PDB entry 9FKB | electron microscopy, 2.96 A resolution | chains Pc and AN of the 87 polymer chains in the assembly

[Chain Pc]
Name: SPP1 gp17-like tail completion protein
From: Haloferax tailed virus 1
UniProtKB: A0A410N6U9 (A0A410N6U9_HFTV1); residue numbers follow UniProt; this construct covers 1-157
Amino-acid sequence (157 residues; each row starts with the number of its first residue):
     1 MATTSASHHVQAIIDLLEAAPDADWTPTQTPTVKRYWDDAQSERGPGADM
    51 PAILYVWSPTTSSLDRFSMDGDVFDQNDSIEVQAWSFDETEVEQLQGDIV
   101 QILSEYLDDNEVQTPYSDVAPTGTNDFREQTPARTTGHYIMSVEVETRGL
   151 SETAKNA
Disordered / not traced: 1

[Chain AN]
Name: Tail tube protein
From: Haloferax tailed virus 1
UniProtKB: A0A410N6U0 (A0A410N6U0_HFTV1); residues 1-158 here = UniProt positions 1-158
Amino-acid sequence (158 residues; numbered 1 to 158; the number before each row is that of its first residue):
     1 MATSPEGIWSNSGALTFEDPADDSEILFAGVRDVTITPAYEHAELYTIDS
    51 TFRDEVKRYEHNVNVEITYAKFSLEFAQEWLGGPGATATASQDDSDPMKF
   101 NLENVTPSASGGFERTTAVENVVFPELPLDSATYGEYEEYSLTGSGRSVT
   151 NLADTSGV
Disordered / not traced: 1, 158

[How chain Pc and chain AN interact]
Pairs across the interface (12; chain Pc residue first):
  Asp108(Pc) with Trp9(AN), hydrogen bond; Asn11(AN), hydrogen bond; Ser12(AN)
  Asn110(Pc) with Ser12(AN); Pro107(AN); Ser108(AN); Ala109(AN)
  Glu111(Pc) with Ala109(AN)
  Ser117(Pc) with Trp9(AN)
  Asp118(Pc) with Trp9(AN)
  Arg148(Pc) with Trp9(AN)
  Leu150(Pc) with Ala109(AN), hydrophobic
Other interface residues (no listed pair), chain Pc (8 interface residues in all): Phe67
Other interface residues (no listed pair), chain AN (9 interface residues in all): Gly7, Ser110, Gly111

[Overview]
Chain Pc and chain AN form an interface of 8 and 9 residues respectively, with 2 hydrogen bonds. Among the
polar pairs are Asp108(Pc)-Trp9(AN) and Asp108(Pc)-Asn11(AN).
Here chain Pc is SPP1 gp17-like tail completion protein and chain AN is Tail tube protein, both from Haloferax
tailed virus 1. Entry 9FKB (Tail of emppty Haloferax tailed virus 1) was determined by electron microscopy,
deposited together with 8QPG, 8QPQ, 8QQN, 8QSI, 8QSY, 9H4P, 9H5B and 9H7V.
